3IQ7 - chain A; structure by X-ray diffraction, 2.00 A resolution.

# Chain A
Name: Serine/threonine-protein kinase haspin
Organism: Homo sapiens
Notes: EC 2.7.11.1
UniProtKB: Q8TF76 (HASP_HUMAN); residue numbers follow UniProt; this construct covers 465-798
Amino-acid sequence (357 residues; numbered 442 to 798; the number before each row is that of its first residue):
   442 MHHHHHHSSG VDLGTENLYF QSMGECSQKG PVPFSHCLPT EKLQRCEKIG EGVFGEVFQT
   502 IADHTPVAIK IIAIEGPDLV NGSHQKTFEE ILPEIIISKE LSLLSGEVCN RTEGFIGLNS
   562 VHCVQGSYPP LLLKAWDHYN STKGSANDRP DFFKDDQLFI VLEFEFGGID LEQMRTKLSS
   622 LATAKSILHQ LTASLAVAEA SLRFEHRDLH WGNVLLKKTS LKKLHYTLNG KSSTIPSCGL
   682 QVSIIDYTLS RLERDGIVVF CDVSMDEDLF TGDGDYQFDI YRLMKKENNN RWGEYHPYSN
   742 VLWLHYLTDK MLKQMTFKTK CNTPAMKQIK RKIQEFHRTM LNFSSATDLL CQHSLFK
Unresolved in the structure: 442-470
Differences from the reference sequence: expression tag (442-464)
Swiss-Prot annotation at these positions:
  - active site: Asp649 (Proton acceptor)
  - binding site (ATP): Ile490 to Val498, Lys511, Glu606 to Asp611, Asp649 to Asn654, Asp687 to Thr689
  - mutagenesis: Glu492 (E492A: Markedly reduced affinity for histone H3 and reduced histone H3 phosphorylation), Lys511 (K511A: Strongly reduced enzyme activity), His651 (H651A: Strongly reduced enzyme activity, markedly reduced affinity for histone H3), Asp707 (D707L: Markedly reduced affinity for histone H3 and reduced histone H3 phosphorylation), Asp709 (D709N: Markedly reduced affinity for histone H3 and reduced histone H3 phosphorylation), Gly713 (G713F: Markedly reduced affinity for histone H3 and reduced histone H3 phosphorylation), Asp716 (D716L: Markedly reduced histone H3 phosphorylation)
Ligand contacts: 5-iodotubercidin (5ID; (2R,3R,4S,5R)-2-(4-amino-5-iodo-7H-pyrrolo[2,3-d]pyrimidin-7-yl)-5-(hydroxymethyl)tetrahydrofuran-3,4-diol): Ile490, Gly491, Glu492, Phe495, Val498, Ala509, Ile557, Phe605, Glu606, Phe607, Gly608, Gly609, Asp611, Gln614, Gly653, Leu656, Ile686
From the paper describing this entry:
  - contacts within the chain: Lys511-Glu535 (salt bridge)
  - binding site for phosphate ion: Asp649, His651, Asp687
  - mutagenesis - K511A, H651A: decreased catalytic activity

# Overview
Ligands of chain A: 5-iodotubercidin. From UniProt: active-site residue Asp649, 25 ATP-binding residues and 7
mutagenesis sites. From the paper: a binding site for phosphate ion at Asp649, His651 and Asp687; K511A and
H651A reduce catalytic activity.
Chain A is Serine/threonine-protein kinase haspin (Homo sapiens); the structure, Crystal Structure of human
Haspin in complex with 5-Iodotubercidin, was determined by X-ray diffraction together with 2VUW and 3DLZ from
the same study.
